2VNF - chains A and B; structure by X-ray diffraction, 1.76 A resolution.

[Chain A]
Protein: Inhibitor of growth protein 4
From: Homo sapiens
Reference sequence: Q9UNL4 (ING4_HUMAN); numbering as in UniProt (aligned over 188-246)
Amino-acid sequence (60 residues; each row starts with the number of its first residue):
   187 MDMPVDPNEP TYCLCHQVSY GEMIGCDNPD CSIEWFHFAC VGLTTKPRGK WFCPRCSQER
Not modelled in the structure: 187-194, 245-246
Differences from the reference sequence: expression tag (187)
Ion coordination: Zn2+ site 1: Cys199, Cys201, His223, Cys226; Zn2+ site 2: Cys212, Cys217, Cys239, Cys242
Reported in the primary citation:
  - mutagenesis - Y198A (3-fold): decreased binding to H315K4me3 (citing earlier work)

[Chain B]
Protein: Histone H3
Reference sequence: Q5TEC6 (Q5TEC6_HUMAN); residues 1-10 here correspond to UniProt positions 2-11 (UniProt number = residue number + 1)
Amino-acid sequence (10 residues; each row starts with the number of its first residue):
     1 ARTKQTARKS
Not modelled in the structure: 7-10
Modified residues: Lys4 (n-trimethyllysine; M3L)
UniProt features mapped onto this chain:
  - modified residue: Arg2 (Asymmetric dimethylarginine), Thr3 (Phosphothreonine), Lys4 (Allysine), Gln5 (5-glutamyl dopamine), Thr6 (Phosphothreonine), Arg8 (Citrulline), Lys9 (N6,N6,N6-trimethyllysine), Ser10 (ADP-ribosylserine)

[Interface between chain A and chain B]
Residue-residue contacts (25; chain A residue first):
  Tyr198(A) with Lys4(B)
  Ser205(A) with Thr6(B), hydrogen bond
  Tyr206(A) with Thr6(B), hydrogen bond (backbone-side chain)
  Gly207(A) with Lys4(B); Gln5(B); Thr6(B), hydrogen bond (backbone-side chain)
  Glu208(A) with Lys4(B); Gln5(B), hydrogen bond
  Met209(A) with Thr3(B); Lys4(B), hydrogen bond (backbone-backbone); Thr6(B)
  Ile210(A) with Ala1(B), hydrophobic; Arg2(B)
  Gly211(A) with Arg2(B), hydrogen bond (backbone-backbone)
  Cys212(A) with Arg2(B), hydrogen bond (backbone-side chain)
  Asp213(A) with Arg2(B), salt bridge
  Trp221(A) with Arg2(B); Lys4(B)
  Phe224(A) with Thr3(B)
  Lys232(A) with Ala1(B); Thr3(B)
  Pro233(A) with Ala1(B), hydrogen bond (backbone-backbone)
  Arg234(A) with Ala1(B)
  Gly235(A) with Ala1(B), hydrogen bond (backbone-backbone)
  Trp237(A) with Ala1(B), hydrophobic

[Overview]
The interface between chain A and chain B involves 17 residues on one side and 6 on the other; the contacts
include 9 hydrogen bonds and 1 salt bridge. Polar contacts include Asp213(A)-Arg2(B), Ser205(A)-Thr6(B) and
Tyr206(A)-Thr6(B). The paper reports that Y198A of chain A reduces binding to H315K4me3.
Chain A is Inhibitor of growth protein 4 (Homo sapiens) and chain B is Histone H3; the structure, Molecular
basis of histone H3K4ME3 recognition by ING4, was determined by X-ray diffraction.
